Entry 2JA5 (X-ray diffraction, 3.80 A resolution); this record covers chains A and P of the 14 polymer chains in the assembly.

== Chain A ==
Protein: DNA-directed RNA polymerase II subunit RPB1
From: Saccharomyces cerevisiae
Notes: EC 2.7.7.6
Reference sequence: P04050 (RPB1_YEAST); numbering as in UniProt (aligned over 1-1733)
Amino-acid sequence (1733 residues; row label = number of the first residue in the row):
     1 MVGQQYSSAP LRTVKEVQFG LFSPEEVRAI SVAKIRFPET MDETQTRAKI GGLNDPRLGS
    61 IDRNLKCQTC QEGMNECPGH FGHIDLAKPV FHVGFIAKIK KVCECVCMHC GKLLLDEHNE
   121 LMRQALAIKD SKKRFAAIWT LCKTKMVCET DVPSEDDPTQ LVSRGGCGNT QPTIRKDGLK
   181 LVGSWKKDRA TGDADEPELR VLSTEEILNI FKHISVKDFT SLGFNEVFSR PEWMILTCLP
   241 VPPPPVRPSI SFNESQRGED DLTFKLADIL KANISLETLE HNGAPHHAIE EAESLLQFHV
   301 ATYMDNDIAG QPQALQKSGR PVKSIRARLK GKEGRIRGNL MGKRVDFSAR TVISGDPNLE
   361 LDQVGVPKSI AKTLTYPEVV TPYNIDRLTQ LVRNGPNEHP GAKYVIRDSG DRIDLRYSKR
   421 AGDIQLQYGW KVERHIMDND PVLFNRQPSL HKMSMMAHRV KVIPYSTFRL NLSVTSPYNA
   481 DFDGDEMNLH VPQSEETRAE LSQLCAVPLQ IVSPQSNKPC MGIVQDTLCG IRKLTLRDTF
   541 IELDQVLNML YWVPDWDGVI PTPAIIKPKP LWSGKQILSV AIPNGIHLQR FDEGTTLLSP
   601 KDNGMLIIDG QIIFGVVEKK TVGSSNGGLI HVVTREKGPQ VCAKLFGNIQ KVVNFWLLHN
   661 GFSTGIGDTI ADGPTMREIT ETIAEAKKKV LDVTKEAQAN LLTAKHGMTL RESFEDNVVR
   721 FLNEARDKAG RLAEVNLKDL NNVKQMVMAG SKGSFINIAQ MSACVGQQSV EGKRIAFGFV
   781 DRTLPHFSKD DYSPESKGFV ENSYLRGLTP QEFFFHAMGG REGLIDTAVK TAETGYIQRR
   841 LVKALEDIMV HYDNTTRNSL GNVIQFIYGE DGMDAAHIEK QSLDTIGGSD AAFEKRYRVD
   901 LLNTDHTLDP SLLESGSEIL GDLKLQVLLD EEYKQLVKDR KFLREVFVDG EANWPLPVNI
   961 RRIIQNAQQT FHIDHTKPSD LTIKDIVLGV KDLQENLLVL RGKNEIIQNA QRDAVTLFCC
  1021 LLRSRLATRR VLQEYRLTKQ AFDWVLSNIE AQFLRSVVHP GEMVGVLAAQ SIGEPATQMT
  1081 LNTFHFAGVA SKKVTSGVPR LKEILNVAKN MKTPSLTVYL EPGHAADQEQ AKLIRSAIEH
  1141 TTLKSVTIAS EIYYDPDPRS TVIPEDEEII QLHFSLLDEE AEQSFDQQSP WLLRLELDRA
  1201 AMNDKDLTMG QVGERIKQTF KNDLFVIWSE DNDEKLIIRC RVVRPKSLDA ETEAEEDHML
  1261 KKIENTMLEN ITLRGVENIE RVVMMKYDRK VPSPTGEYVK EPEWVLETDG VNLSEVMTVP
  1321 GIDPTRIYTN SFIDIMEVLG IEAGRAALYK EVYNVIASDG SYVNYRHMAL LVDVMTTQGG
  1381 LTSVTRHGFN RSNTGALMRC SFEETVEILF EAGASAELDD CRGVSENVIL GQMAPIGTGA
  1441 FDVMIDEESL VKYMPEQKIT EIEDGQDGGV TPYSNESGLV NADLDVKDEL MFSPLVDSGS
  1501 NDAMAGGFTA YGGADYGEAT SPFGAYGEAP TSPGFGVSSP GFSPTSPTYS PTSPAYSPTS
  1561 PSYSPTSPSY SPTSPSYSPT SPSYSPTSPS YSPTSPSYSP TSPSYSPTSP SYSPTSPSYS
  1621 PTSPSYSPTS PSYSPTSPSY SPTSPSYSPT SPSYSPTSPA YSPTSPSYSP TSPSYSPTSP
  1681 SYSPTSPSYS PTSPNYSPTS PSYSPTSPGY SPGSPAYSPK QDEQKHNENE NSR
Unresolved in the structure: 1, 190-194, 1082-1091, 1177-1186, 1246-1253, 1456-1733
Bound ions: Zn2+ site 1: Cys67, Cys70, Cys77, His80; Zn2+ site 2: Cys110, Cys167; Mg2+: Asp481, Asp483, Asp485 (shared with A10(P) of chain P)
Swiss-Prot annotation at these positions:
  - region: Pro248 to Asp260 (Lid loop), Asn306 to Lys323 (Rudder loop), Pro810 to Glu822 (Bridging helix)
  - binding site (Zn(2+)): Cys67, Cys70, Cys77, His80, Cys107, Cys110, Cys148, Cys167
  - binding site (Mg(2+)): Asp481, Asp483, Asp485
  - modified residue: Thr1471 (Phosphothreonine)
  - cross-link (Glycyl lysine isopeptide (Lys-Gly)): Lys695 (interchain with G-Cter in ubiquitin), Lys1246 (interchain with G-Cter in ubiquitin), Lys1350 (interchain with G-Cter in ubiquitin)
  - natural variant: Ser1653 to Pro1659 (deletion: In strain: A364A)
  - mutagenesis: Lys1246 (K1246R: Impairs ubiquitination during transcription stress)

== Chain P ==
Molecule: 11-nt RNA strand
Sequence (11 nucleotides; row label = number of the first residue in the row; numbering starts at 0):
     0 UUCGACCAGG A
Unresolved in the structure: 0
Bound ions: Mg2+: A10 (shared with Asp481(A), Asp483(A), Asp485(A) of chain A)

== Chain A / chain P interface ==
Residue-residue contacts (10):
  Ile250(A) - U1(P)  sugar contact
  Ile250(A) - C2(P)  base contact
  Phe252(A) - U1(P)  base contact
  Arg320(A) - G3(P)  sugar contact
  Lys323(A) - G3(P)  sugar contact
  Arg350(A) - G9(P)  base contact
  Arg446(A) - A10(P)  hydrogen bond to the sugar
  Asp481(A) - A10(P)  sugar contact
  Asp483(A) - A10(P)  phosphate contact
  Asp485(A) - A10(P)  hydrogen bond to the sugar
Also at the interface, not in a pair above, chain A (10 interface residues in all): Gly484

== In short ==
10 residues of chain A face 5 of chain P across their interface, with 2 hydrogen bonds. Among the polar pairs
are Arg446(A)-A10(P) and Asp485(A)-A10(P). UniProt lists 8 Zn2+-binding residues, 3 Mg2+-binding residues and
one mutagenesis site on chain A.
Here chain A is DNA-directed RNA polymerase II subunit RPB1 (Saccharomyces cerevisiae) and chain P is an 11-nt
RNA strand. Entry 2JA5 (CPD lesion containing RNA Polymerase II elongation complex A) was determined by X-ray
diffraction together with 2JA6, 2JA7 and 2JA8 from the same study.
